PDB entry 7LYB | electron microscopy, 3.28 A resolution | chains E and J of the 13 polymer chains in the assembly

[Chain E]
Name: Histone H3.1
Source organism: Homo sapiens
UniProt: P68431 (H31_HUMAN); residues 0-135 here correspond to UniProt positions 1-136 (UniProt number = residue number + 1)
Amino-acid sequence (140 residues; numbered -4 to 135; the number before each row is that of its first residue; numbers below 1 keep their minus sign (Gly-4 is residue -4)):
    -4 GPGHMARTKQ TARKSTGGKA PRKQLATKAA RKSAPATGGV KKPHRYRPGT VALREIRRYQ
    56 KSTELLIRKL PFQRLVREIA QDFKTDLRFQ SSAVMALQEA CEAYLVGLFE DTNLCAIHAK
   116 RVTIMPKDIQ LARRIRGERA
Not modelled in the structure: -4 to 36
Construct notes: expression tag (-4 to -1)
Swiss-Prot annotation at these positions:
  - modified residue: Arg2 (Asymmetric dimethylarginine), Thr3 (Phosphothreonine), Lys4 (Allysine), Gln5 (5-glutamyl dopamine), Thr6 (Phosphothreonine), Arg8 (Citrulline), Lys9 (N6,N6,N6-trimethyllysine), Ser10 (ADP-ribosylserine), Thr11 (Phosphothreonine), Lys14 (N6-(2-hydroxyisobutyryl)lysine), Arg17 (Asymmetric dimethylarginine), Lys18 (N6-(2-hydroxyisobutyryl)lysine), Lys23 (N6-(2-hydroxyisobutyryl)lysine), Arg26 (Citrulline), Lys27 (N6,N6,N6-trimethyllysine), Ser28 (ADP-ribosylserine), Lys36 (N6,N6,N6-trimethyllysine), Lys37 (N6-methyllysine), Tyr41 (Phosphotyrosine), Lys56 (N6,N6,N6-trimethyllysine) and 8 more in UniProt
  - lipidation: Lys18 (N6-decanoyllysine)

[Chain J]
Molecule: 147-nt DNA strand
Source organism: Homo sapiens
Sequence (147 nucleotides; numbered -73 to 73; the number before each row is that of its first residue; numbers below 1 keep their minus sign (DA-73 is residue -73)):
   -73 ATCGGATGTA TATATCTGAC ACGTGCCTGG AGACTAGGGA GTAATCCCCT TGGCGGTTAA
   -13 AACGCGGGGG ACAGCGCGTA CGTGCGTTTA AGCGGTGCTA GAGCTGTCTA CGACCAATTG
    47 AGCGGCCTCG GCACCGGGAT TCTCGAT
Not modelled in the structure: -73

[How chain E and chain J interact]
Contacting residue pairs (19; chain E residue first):
  Arg40(E) with DG-8(J), base contact
  Arg42(E) with DG-5(J), salt bridge to the phosphate; DC70(J), phosphate contact; DG71(J), salt bridge to the phosphate
  Pro43(E) with DG-5(J), sugar contact
  Thr45(E) with DC70(J), phosphate contact
  Arg63(E) with DA-13(J), salt bridge to the phosphate
  Arg72(E) with DT-23(J), salt bridge to the phosphate
  Arg83(E) with DT-23(J), phosphate contact
  Phe84(E) with DT-24(J), sugar contact; DT-23(J), hydrogen bond to the phosphate
  Gln85(E) with DT-24(J), phosphate contact
  Ser86(E) with DT-24(J), phosphate contact
  Arg116(E) with DA-3(J), phosphate contact; DC-2(J), phosphate contact
  Val117(E) with DA-3(J), hydrogen bond to the phosphate
  Thr118(E) with DG-4(J), phosphate contact; DA-3(J), hydrogen bond to the phosphate
  Met120(E) with DA-3(J), phosphate contact
Interface residues without a listed pair, chain E (16 interface residues in all): Tyr41, Lys115
Interface residues without a listed pair, chain J (13 interface residues in all): DA-14, DG-6, DT69

[In short]
16 residues of chain E and 13 residues of chain J are in contact, with 3 hydrogen bonds and 4 salt bridges.
Polar pairs include Phe84(E)-DT-23(J), Val117(E)-DA-3(J) and Thr118(E)-DA-3(J).
Here chain E is Histone H3.1 and chain J is a 147-nt DNA strand, both from Homo sapiens. Entry 7LYB (Cryo-EM
structure of the human nucleosome core particle in complex with BRCA1-BARD1-UbcH5c) was determined by electron
microscopy, deposited together with 7LYA.
